6XE9 - chains M and O of the 6 polymer chains in the assembly; structure by electron microscopy, 4.30 A resolution (low resolution: residue-level contacts below are approximate; hydrogen-bond / salt-bridge calls are withheld).

== Chain M ==
Molecule: Myosin II heavy chain (smooth muscle)
From: Meleagris gallopavo
Notes: EC 5.6.1.8
Sequence (1979 residues; row label = number of the first residue in the row):
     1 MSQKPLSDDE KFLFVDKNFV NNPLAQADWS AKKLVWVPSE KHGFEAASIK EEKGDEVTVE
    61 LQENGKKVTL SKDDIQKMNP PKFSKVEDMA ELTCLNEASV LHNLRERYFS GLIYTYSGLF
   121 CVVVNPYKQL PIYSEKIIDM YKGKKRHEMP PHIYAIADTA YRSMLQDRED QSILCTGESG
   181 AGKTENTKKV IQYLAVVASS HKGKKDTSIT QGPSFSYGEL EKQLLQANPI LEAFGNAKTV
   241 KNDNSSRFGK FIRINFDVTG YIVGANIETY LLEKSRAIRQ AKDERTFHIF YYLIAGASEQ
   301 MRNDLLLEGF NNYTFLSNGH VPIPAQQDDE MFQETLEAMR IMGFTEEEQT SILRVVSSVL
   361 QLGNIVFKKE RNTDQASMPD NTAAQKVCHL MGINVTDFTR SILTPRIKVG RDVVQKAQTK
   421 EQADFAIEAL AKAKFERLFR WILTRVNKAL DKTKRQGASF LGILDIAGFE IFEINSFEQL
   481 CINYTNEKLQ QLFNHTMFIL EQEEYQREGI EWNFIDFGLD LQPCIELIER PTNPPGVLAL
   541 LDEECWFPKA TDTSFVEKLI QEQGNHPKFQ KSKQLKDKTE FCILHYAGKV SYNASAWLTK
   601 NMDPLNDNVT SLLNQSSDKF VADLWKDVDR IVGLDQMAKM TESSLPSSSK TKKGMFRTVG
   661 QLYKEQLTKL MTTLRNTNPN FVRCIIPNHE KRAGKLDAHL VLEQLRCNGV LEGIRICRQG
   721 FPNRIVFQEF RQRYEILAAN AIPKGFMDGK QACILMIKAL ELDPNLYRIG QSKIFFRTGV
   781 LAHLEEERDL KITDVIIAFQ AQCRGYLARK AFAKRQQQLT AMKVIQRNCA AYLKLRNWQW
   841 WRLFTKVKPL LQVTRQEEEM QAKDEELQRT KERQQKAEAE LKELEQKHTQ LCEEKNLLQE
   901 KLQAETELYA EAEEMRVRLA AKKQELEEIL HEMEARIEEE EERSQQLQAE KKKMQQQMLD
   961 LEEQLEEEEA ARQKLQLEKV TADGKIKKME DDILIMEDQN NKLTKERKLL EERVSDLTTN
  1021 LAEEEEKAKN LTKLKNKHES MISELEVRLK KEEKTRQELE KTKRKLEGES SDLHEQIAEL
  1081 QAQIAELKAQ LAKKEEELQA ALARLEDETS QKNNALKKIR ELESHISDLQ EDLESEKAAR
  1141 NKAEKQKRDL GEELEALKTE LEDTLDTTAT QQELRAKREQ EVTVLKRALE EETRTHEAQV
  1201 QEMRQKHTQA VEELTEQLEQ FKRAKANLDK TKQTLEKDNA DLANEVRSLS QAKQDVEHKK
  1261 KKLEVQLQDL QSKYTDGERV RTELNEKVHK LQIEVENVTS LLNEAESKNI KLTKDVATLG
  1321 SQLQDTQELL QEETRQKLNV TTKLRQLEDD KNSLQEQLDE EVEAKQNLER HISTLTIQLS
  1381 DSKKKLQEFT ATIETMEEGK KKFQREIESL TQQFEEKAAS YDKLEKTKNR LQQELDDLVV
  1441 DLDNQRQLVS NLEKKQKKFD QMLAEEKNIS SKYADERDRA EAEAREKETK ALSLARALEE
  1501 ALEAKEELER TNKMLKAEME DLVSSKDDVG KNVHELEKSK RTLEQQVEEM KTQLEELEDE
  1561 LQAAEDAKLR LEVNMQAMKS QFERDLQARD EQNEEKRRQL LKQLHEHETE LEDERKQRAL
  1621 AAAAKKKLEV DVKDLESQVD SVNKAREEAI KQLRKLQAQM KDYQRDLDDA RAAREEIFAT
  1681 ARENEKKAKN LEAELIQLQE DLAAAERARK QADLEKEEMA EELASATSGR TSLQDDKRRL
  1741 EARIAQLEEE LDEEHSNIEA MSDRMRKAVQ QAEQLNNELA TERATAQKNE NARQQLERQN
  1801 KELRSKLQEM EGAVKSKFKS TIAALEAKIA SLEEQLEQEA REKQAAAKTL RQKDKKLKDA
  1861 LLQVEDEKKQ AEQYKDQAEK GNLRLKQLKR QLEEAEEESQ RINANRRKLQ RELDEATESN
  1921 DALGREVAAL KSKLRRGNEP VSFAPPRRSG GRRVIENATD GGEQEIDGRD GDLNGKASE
Disordered / not traced: 1-23, 205-210, 635-655, 955-1396, 1677-1979

== Chain O ==
Molecule: Myosin light chain 9
From: Meleagris gallopavo
UniProtKB: G3URE9 (G3URE9_MELGA); residues 0-171 here correspond to UniProt positions 1-172 (UniProt number = residue number + 1)
Sequence (172 residues; row label = number of the first residue in the row; numbering starts at 0):
     0 MSSKRAKAKT TKKRPQRATS NVFAMFDQSQ IQEFKEAFNM IDQNRDGFID KEDLHDMLAS
    60 MGKNPTDEYL EGMMSEAPGP INFTMFLTMF GEKLNGTDPE DVIRNAFACF DEEASGFIHE
   120 DHLRELLTTM GDRFTDEEVD EMYREAPIDK KGNFNYVEFT RILKHGAKDK DD
Disordered / not traced: 0-24, 168-171
Reported in the primary citation:
  - post-translational modification sites: S19 (citing earlier work)

== How chain M and chain O interact ==
Pairs across the interface (39):
  Q818(M) - F109(O)
  L819(M) - G130(O)
  M822(M) - L125(O)
  M822(M) - M129(O)
  K823(M) - M129(O)
  K823(M) - G130(O)
  K823(M) - D131(O)
  V824(M) - A105(O)
  I825(M) - F106(O)
  I825(M) - M129(O)
  Q826(M) - F133(O)
  R827(M) - L93(O)
  R827(M) - N94(O)
  R827(M) - G95(O)
  R827(M) - T96(O)
  N828(M) - I102(O)
  A831(M) - T96(O)
  Y832(M) - I161(O)
  Y832(M) - L162(O)
  Y832(M) - K167(O)
  L833(M) - E136(O)
  W838(M) - F89(O)
  W838(M) - K92(O)
  Q839(M) - M72(O)
  W840(M) - M72(O)
  W840(M) - E75(O)
  W840(M) - F89(O)
  F844(M) - E32(O)
  T845(M) - H164(O)
  V847(M) - I40(O)
  K848(M) - H164(O)
  L850(M) - M60(O)
  L851(M) - M39(O)
  Q852(M) - E32(O)
  Q852(M) - E35(O)
  Q852(M) - A36(O)
  Q852(M) - M39(O)
  R855(M) - E35(O)
  Q856(M) - E35(O)
Also at the interface, not in a pair above, chain M (32 interface residues in all): Q817, C829, L835, R836, W841, R842, L843, P849
Also at the interface, not in a pair above, chain O (37 interface residues in all): F33, L53, I80, M88, D97, C108, E140, M141, R143

== Summary ==
Chain M and chain O form an interface of 32 and 37 residues respectively. The paper reports a modification
site at S19(O).
Here chain M is Myosin II heavy chain (smooth muscle) and chain O is Myosin light chain 9, both from Meleagris
gallopavo. Entry 6XE9 (10S myosin II (smooth muscle)) was determined by electron microscopy.
